9AWT - chain A; structure by X-ray diffraction, 2.30 A resolution.

== Chain A ==
Name: A type blood alpha-D-galactosamine galactosaminidase
Source organism: Flavonifractor plautii
Notes: EC 3.2.1.-
UniProtKB: P0DTR5 (AGAL_FLAPL); residues 27-698 here = UniProt positions 27-698
Sequence (672 residues; row label = number of the first residue in the row):
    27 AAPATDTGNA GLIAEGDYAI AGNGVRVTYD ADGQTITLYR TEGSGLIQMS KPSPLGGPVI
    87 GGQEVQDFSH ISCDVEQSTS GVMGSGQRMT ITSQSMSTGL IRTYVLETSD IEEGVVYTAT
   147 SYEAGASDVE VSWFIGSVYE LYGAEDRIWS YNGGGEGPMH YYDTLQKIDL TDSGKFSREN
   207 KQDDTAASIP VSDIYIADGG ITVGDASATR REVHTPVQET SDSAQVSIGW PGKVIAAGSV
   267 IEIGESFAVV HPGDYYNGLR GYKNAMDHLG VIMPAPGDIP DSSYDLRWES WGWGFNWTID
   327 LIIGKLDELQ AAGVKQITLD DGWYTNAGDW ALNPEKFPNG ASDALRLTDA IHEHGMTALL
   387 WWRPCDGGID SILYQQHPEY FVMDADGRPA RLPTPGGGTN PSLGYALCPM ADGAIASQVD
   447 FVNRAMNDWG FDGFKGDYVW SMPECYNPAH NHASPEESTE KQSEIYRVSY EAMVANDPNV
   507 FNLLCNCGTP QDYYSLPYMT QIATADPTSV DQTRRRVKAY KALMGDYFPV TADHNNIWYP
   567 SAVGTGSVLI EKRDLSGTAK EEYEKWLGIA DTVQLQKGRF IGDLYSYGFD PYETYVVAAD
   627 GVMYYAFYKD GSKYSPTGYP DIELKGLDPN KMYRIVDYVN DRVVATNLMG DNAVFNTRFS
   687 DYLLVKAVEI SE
Unresolved in the structure: 27-43, 698
Construct notes: conflict A624 (Glu in P0DTR5), A625 (Lys in P0DTR5)
UniProt features mapped onto this chain:
  - active site: D463 (Nucleophile), D532
  - mutagenesis: D463 (D463A/G/S: Loss of activity)

== In short ==
From UniProt: active-site residues D463 and D532 and one mutagenesis site.
Chain A is A type blood alpha-D-galactosamine galactosaminidase (Flavonifractor plautii); the structure,
Structure of the A type blood alpha-D-galactosamine galactosaminidase from Flavonifractor plautii in complex
with GalN-pNP, was determined by X-ray diffraction (same publication as 9AY8 and 9AYU).
